PDB entry 7TKL | electron microscopy, 6.40 A resolution (low resolution: residue-level contacts below are approximate; hydrogen-bond / salt-bridge calls are withheld) | chains B and E of the 27 polymer chains in the assembly

# Chain B
Molecule: ATP synthase subunit alpha
From: Saccharomyces cerevisiae
UniProt: P07251 (ATPA_YEAST); residues 1-510 here correspond to UniProt positions 36-545 (UniProt number = residue number + 35)
Sequence (510 residues; each row starts with the number of its first residue):
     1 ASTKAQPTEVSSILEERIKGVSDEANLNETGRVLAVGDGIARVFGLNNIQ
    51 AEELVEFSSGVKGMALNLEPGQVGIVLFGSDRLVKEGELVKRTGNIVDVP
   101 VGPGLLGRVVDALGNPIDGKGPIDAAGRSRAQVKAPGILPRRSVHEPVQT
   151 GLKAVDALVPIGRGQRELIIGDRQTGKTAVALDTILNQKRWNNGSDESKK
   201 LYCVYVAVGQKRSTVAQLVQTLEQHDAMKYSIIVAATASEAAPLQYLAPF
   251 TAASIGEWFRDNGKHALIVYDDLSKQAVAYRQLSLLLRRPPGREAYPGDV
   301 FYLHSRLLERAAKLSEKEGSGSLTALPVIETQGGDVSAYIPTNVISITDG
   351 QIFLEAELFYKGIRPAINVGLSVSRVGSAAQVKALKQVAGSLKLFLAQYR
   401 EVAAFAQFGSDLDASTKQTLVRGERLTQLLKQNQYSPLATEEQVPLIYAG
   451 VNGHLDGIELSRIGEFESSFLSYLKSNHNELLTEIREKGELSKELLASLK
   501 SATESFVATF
Not modelled in the structure: 1-2, 510

# Chain E
Molecule: ATP synthase subunit beta
From: Saccharomyces cerevisiae
Notes: EC 7.1.2.2
UniProt: P00830 (ATPB_YEAST); residues 1-478 here correspond to UniProt positions 34-511 (UniProt number = residue number + 33)
Sequence (478 residues; numbered 1 to 478; the number before each row is that of its first residue):
     1 ASAAQSTPITGKVTAVIGAIVDVHFEQSELPAILNALEIKTPQGKLVLEV
    51 AQHLGENTVRTIAMDGTEGLVRGEKVLDTGGPISVPVGRETLGRIINVIG
   101 EPIDERGPIKSKLRKPIHADPPSFAEQSTSAEILETGIKVVDLLAPYARG
   151 GKIGLFGGAGVGKTVFIQELINNIAKAHGGFSVFTGVGERTREGNDLYRE
   201 MKETGVINLEGESKVALVFGQMNEPPGARARVALTGLTIAEYFRDEEGQD
   251 VLLFIDNIFRFTQAGSEVSALLGRIPSAVGYQPTLATDMGLLQERITTTK
   301 KGSVTSVQAVYVPADDLTDPAPATTFAHLDATTVLSRGISELGIYPAVDP
   351 LDSKSRLLDAAVVGQEHYDVASKVQETLQTYKSLQDIIAILGMDELSEQD
   401 KLTVERARKIQRFLSQPFAVAEVFTGIPGKLVRLKDTVASFKAVLEGKYD
   451 NIPEHAFYMVGGIEDVVAKAEKLAAEAN
Not modelled in the structure: 1-6, 476-478

# Chain B / chain E interface
Pairs across the interface (10):
  Ala-35(B) / His-53(E)
  Val-36(B) / Gln-52(E)
  Val-36(B) / His-53(E)
  Gly-37(B) / Ala-51(E)
  Gly-37(B) / Gln-52(E)
  Asp-38(B) / Ala-51(E)
  Arg-82(B) / Ile-33(E)
  Ile-117(B) / Ala-125(E)
  Gln-282(B) / Pro-283(E)
  Tyr-360(B) / Glu-376(E)
Interface residues without a listed pair, chain B (9 interface residues in all): Leu-34
Interface residues without a listed pair, chain E (11 interface residues in all): Leu-54, Gly-55, Phe-124, Gln-375

# Summary
Chain B and chain E form an interface of 9 and 11 residues respectively.
Chain B is ATP synthase subunit alpha and chain E is ATP synthase subunit beta, both from Saccharomyces
cerevisiae; the structure, Yeast ATP synthase State 3binding(a) with 10 mM ATP backbone model, was determined
by electron microscopy (same publication as 7TJS, 7TJT, 7TJU, 7TJV, 7TJW, 7TJX and 30 further entries).
